Entry 7ZDK (electron microscopy, 3.01 A resolution); this record covers chains C and D.

[Chain C]
Name: ATP-binding/permease protein CydC
Source organism: Escherichia coli K-12
UniProt: P23886 (CYDC_ECOLI); numbering as in UniProt (aligned over 1-573)
Sequence (573 residues; numbered 1 to 573; the number before each row is that of its first residue):
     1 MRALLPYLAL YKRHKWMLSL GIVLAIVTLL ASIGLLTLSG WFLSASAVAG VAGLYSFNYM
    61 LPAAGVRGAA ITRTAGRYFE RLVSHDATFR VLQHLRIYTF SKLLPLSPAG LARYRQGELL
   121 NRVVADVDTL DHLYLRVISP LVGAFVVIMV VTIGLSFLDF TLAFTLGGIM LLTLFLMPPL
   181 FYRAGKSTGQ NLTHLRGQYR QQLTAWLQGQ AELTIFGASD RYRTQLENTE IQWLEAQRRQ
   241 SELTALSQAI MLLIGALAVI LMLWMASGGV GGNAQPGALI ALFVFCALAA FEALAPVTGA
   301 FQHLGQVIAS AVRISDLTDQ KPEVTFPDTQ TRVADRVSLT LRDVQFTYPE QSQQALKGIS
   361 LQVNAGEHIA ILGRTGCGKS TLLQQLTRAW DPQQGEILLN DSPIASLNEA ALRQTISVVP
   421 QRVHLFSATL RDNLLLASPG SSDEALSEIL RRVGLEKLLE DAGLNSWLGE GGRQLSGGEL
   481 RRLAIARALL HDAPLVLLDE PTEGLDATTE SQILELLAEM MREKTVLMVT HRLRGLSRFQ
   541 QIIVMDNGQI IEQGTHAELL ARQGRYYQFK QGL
Ion coordination: Mg2+: S380, Q421 (together with AMP-PNP)
Ligand contacts: AMP-PNP (ANP; phosphoaminophosphonic acid-adenylate ester): A112, Y348, Q351, A355, R374, T375, G376, C377, G378, K379, S380, T381, Q421, E500
Reported in the primary citation:
  - binding site for AMP-PNP: Y348

[Chain D]
Name: ATP-binding/permease protein CydD
Source organism: Escherichia coli K-12
UniProt: P29018 (CYDD_ECOLI); residues 1-588 here = UniProt positions 1-588
Sequence (588 residues; numbered 1 to 588; the number before each row is that of its first residue):
     1 MNKSRQKELT RWLKQQSVIS QRWLNISRLL GFVSGILIIA QAWFMARILQ HMIMENIPRE
    61 ALLLPFTLLV LTFVLRAWVV WLRERVGYHA GQHIRFAIRR QVLDRLQQAG PAWIQGKPAG
   121 SWATLVLEQI DDMHDYYARY LPQMALAVSV PLLIVVAIFP SNWAAALILL GTAPLIPLFM
   181 ALVGMGAADA NRRNFLALAR LSGHFLDRLR GMETLRIFGR GEAEIESIRS ASEDFRQRTM
   241 EVLRLAFLSS GILEFFTSLS IALVAVYFGF SYLGELDFGH YDTGVTLAAG FLALILAPEF
   301 FQPLRDLGTF YHAKAQAVGA ADSLKTFMET PLAHPQRGEA ELASTDPVTI EAEELFITSP
   361 EGKTLAGPLN FTLPAGQRAV LVGRSGSGKS SLLNALSGFL SYQGSLRING IELRDLSPES
   421 WRKHLSWVGQ NPQLPAATLR DNVLLARPDA SEQELQAALD NAWVSEFLPL LPQGVDTPVG
   481 DQAARLSVGQ AQRVAVARAL LNPCSLLLLD EPAASLDAHS EQRVMEALNA ASLRQTTLMV
   541 THQLEDLADW DVIWVMQDGR IIEQGRYAEL SVAGGPFATL LAHRQEEI
Ion coordination: Mg2+: S390, Q430 (together with AMP-PNP)
Ligand contacts: AMP-PNP (ANP; phosphoaminophosphonic acid-adenylate ester): A112, S359, P360, E361, L365, R384, S385, G386, S387, G388, K389, S390, S391, Q430
Reported in the primary citation:
  - binding site for AMP-PNP: R485

[How chain C and chain D interact]
Residue-residue contacts (253):
  L35(C) - S258(D)
  L36(C) - I261(D)  hydrophobic
  S39(C) - A265(D)
  S39(C) - L294(D)
  G40(C) - F291(D)
  G40(C) - L294(D)
  F42(C) - A265(D)
  F42(C) - G269(D)
  F42(C) - F270(D)  hydrophobic
  L43(C) - A265(D)
  L43(C) - Y272(D)
  L43(C) - L287(D)
  L43(C) - G290(D)
  L43(C) - L294(D)  hydrophobic
  S44(C) - I53(D)
  S44(C) - F291(D)
  S46(C) - G269(D)  hydrogen bond (side chain-backbone)
  S46(C) - Y272(D)
  S46(C) - L273(D)
  A47(C) - M54(D)
  A47(C) - Y272(D)
  A47(C) - L287(D)  hydrophobic
  V48(C) - I53(D)  hydrophobic
  G50(C) - Y272(D)
  G50(C) - L273(D)
  V51(C) - Y272(D)  hydrogen bond (backbone-backbone)
  V51(C) - L273(D)
  V51(C) - G274(D)
  L54(C) - L273(D)
  L54(C) - E275(D)
  F57(C) - L273(D)  hydrophobic
  Y59(C) - F270(D)  hydrophobic
  Y59(C) - L273(D)  hydrophobic
  Y59(C) - E275(D)  hydrogen bond
  V66(C) - V266(D)  hydrophobic
  A70(C) - S258(D)
  R73(C) - E254(D)  hydrogen bond (side chain-backbone)
  R73(C) - S258(D)
  T74(C) - E254(D)
  T74(C) - F255(D)
  T74(C) - S258(D)
  Y78(C) - R244(D)  hydrogen bond (side chain-backbone)
  Y78(C) - F247(D)
  Y78(C) - L248(D)
  R81(C) - F247(D)
  L82(C) - M240(D)
  L82(C) - F247(D)  hydrophobic
  H85(C) - L243(D)
  H85(C) - F247(D)
  D86(C) - R236(D)  salt bridge
  D86(C) - M240(D)
  F89(C) - R236(D)
  F89(C) - T239(D)
  F89(C) - M240(D)  hydrophobic
  F89(C) - L243(D)  hydrophobic
  R90(C) - R236(D)
  Q93(C) - R229(D)
  Q93(C) - S232(D)
  R96(C) - F205(D)
  R96(C) - S232(D)  hydrogen bond
  I97(C) - I225(D)  hydrophobic
  I97(C) - R229(D)
  F100(C) - R208(D)
  F100(C) - M212(D)  hydrophobic
  F100(C) - L215(D)  hydrophobic
  F100(C) - G221(D)
  F100(C) - I225(D)  hydrophobic
  F100(C) - I228(D)  hydrophobic
  S101(C) - I225(D)
  L103(C) - L209(D)  hydrophobic
  L103(C) - M212(D)
  L104(C) - M212(D)  hydrophobic
  L104(C) - G221(D)
  S107(C) - M212(D)
  S107(C) - R216(D)
  P108(C) - E213(D)
  P108(C) - R216(D)
  R113(C) - Q482(D)  hydrogen bond (backbone-side chain)
  Y114(C) - Q482(D)
  R115(C) - Q482(D)
  L120(C) - L206(D)
  L120(C) - L209(D)
  L120(C) - R210(D)
  N121(C) - L206(D)
  V123(C) - L209(D)  hydrophobic
  V124(C) - F205(D)  hydrophobic
  V124(C) - L206(D)  hydrophobic
  R196(C) - L127(D)
  R196(C) - D131(D)  salt bridge
  Y199(C) - R99(D)
  Y199(C) - L103(D)
  Y199(C) - L127(D)  hydrophobic
  R200(C) - L127(D)
  L203(C) - L103(D)  hydrophobic
  L203(C) - A123(D)  hydrophobic
  L203(C) - V126(D)  hydrophobic
  L203(C) - L127(D)  hydrophobic
  T204(C) - A119(D)
  A205(C) - P435(D)
  W206(C) - L103(D)
  W206(C) - Q107(D)
  L207(C) - L106(D)  hydrophobic
  L207(C) - I114(D)
  L207(C) - W122(D)  hydrophobic
  Q208(C) - A119(D)
  Q208(C) - Q433(D)
  Q210(C) - I114(D)
  A211(C) - P111(D)  hydrophobic
  A211(C) - F399(D)
  A211(C) - W427(D)
  E212(C) - W427(D)
  E212(C) - P432(D)
  E212(C) - Q433(D)  hydrogen bond (side chain-backbone)
  E212(C) - L445(D)
  E212(C) - R498(D)
  L213(C) - P435(D)  hydrophobic
  L213(C) - L445(D)  hydrophobic
  T214(C) - F399(D)
  T214(C) - R422(D)
  I215(C) - S397(D)
  I215(C) - F399(D)  hydrophobic
  I215(C) - R422(D)
  I215(C) - L425(D)
  I215(C) - W427(D)
  F216(C) - S426(D)
  F216(C) - W427(D)
  F216(C) - L445(D)
  F216(C) - A446(D)  hydrophobic
  F216(C) - R498(D)
  F216(C) - A499(D)  hydrophobic
  A218(C) - L445(D)  hydrophobic
  S219(C) - Q107(D)  hydrogen bond
  D220(C) - Q107(D)  hydrogen bond
  R221(C) - L445(D)  hydrogen bond (side chain-backbone)
  R221(C) - P448(D)
  Y222(C) - A436(D)
  Y222(C) - L445(D)
  R223(C) - R100(D)
  R223(C) - L103(D)
  R223(C) - D104(D)  salt bridge
  R223(C) - Q107(D)  hydrogen bond
  L226(C) - L103(D)  hydrophobic
  E227(C) - R100(D)  salt bridge
  E230(C) - F96(D)
  E230(C) - R99(D)  salt bridge
  W233(C) - D131(D)
  L234(C) - Y88(D)  hydrogen bond (backbone-side chain)
  L234(C) - Q92(D)
  L234(C) - R95(D)
  L234(C) - F96(D)  hydrophobic
  Q237(C) - Y88(D)
  Q237(C) - R95(D)  hydrogen bond
  R238(C) - Y88(D)  hydrogen bond (backbone-side chain)
  S241(C) - E84(D)
  S241(C) - Y88(D)
  E242(C) - R85(D)  salt bridge
  T244(C) - E84(D)
  A245(C) - W81(D)
  A245(C) - E84(D)
  L246(C) - W81(D)
  Q248(C) - E84(D)
  A249(C) - A77(D)
  A249(C) - W81(D)  hydrophobic
  L252(C) - F73(D)
  L252(C) - R76(D)
  L252(C) - A77(D)
  L252(C) - V80(D)  hydrophobic
  L253(C) - A77(D)  hydrophobic
  A256(C) - F73(D)  hydrophobic
  V259(C) - M45(D)  hydrophobic
  I260(C) - L69(D)  hydrophobic
  I260(C) - V70(D)  hydrophobic
  L263(C) - I48(D)  hydrophobic
  L263(C) - L49(D)  hydrophobic
  L263(C) - M52(D)
  L263(C) - F66(D)  hydrophobic
  L263(C) - L69(D)  hydrophobic
  W264(C) - R59(D)  hydrogen bond (backbone-side chain)
  W264(C) - L63(D)  hydrophobic
  W264(C) - F66(D)  hydrophobic
  M265(C) - R59(D)
  S267(C) - M52(D)
  S267(C) - R59(D)
  G268(C) - R59(D)
  Q275(C) - N56(D)
  G277(C) - I53(D)
  I280(C) - L49(D)  hydrophobic
  I280(C) - M52(D)  hydrophobic
  A281(C) - I53(D)  hydrophobic
  A281(C) - F291(D)  hydrophobic
  F285(C) - L49(D)  hydrophobic
  F285(C) - F291(D)  hydrophobic
  F285(C) - L294(D)  hydrophobic
  F285(C) - I295(D)  hydrophobic
  L288(C) - M45(D)  hydrophobic
  Q351(C) - A484(D)
  Q351(C) - R485(D)  hydrogen bond (side chain-backbone)
  S352(C) - L470(D)  hydrogen bond (side chain-backbone)
  S352(C) - P472(D)
  Q353(C) - L470(D)
  Q353(C) - L471(D)
  Q353(C) - Q490(D)  hydrogen bond
  L372(C) - I588(D)  hydrophobic
  R374(C) - S515(D)
  R374(C) - L516(D)  hydrogen bond (side chain-backbone)
  R374(C) - E521(D)  salt bridge
  R374(C) - I588(D)
  T375(C) - V488(D)
  Q384(C) - E213(D)
  T387(C) - R216(D)  hydrogen bond
  A389(C) - R216(D)
  R413(C) - R216(D)  hydrogen bond (side chain-backbone)
  R413(C) - I217(D)
  V418(C) - I217(D)  hydrophobic
  R422(C) - G211(D)
  H424(C) - D207(D)  salt bridge
  H424(C) - R210(D)  hydrogen bond (side chain-backbone)
  H424(C) - G211(D)
  H424(C) - T214(D)
  L425(C) - D207(D)
  F426(C) - D207(D)
  F426(C) - R208(D)
  F426(C) - G211(D)
  F426(C) - T214(D)
  F426(C) - L215(D)  hydrophobic
  S427(C) - D207(D)  hydrogen bond (backbone-side chain)
  S427(C) - R208(D)
  A428(C) - R208(D)
  L436(C) - F218(D)  hydrophobic
  L436(C) - R220(D)
  A437(C) - F218(D)  hydrophobic
  P439(C) - R220(D)
  W467(C) - R200(D)
  E470(C) - G203(D)
  E470(C) - D207(D)
  R487(C) - F218(D)
  H491(C) - F218(D)
  H531(C) - E587(D)  salt bridge
  H531(C) - I588(D)  hydrogen bond (backbone-backbone)
  R532(C) - E586(D)  salt bridge
  R532(C) - E587(D)  salt bridge
  L533(C) - Q585(D)
  L533(C) - E586(D)  hydrogen bond (backbone-backbone)
  D546(C) - D517(D)
  D546(C) - A518(D)  hydrogen bond (side chain-backbone)
  N547(C) - D517(D)  hydrogen bond
  F569(C) - I588(D)  hydrophobic
  K570(C) - R584(D)
  K570(C) - Q585(D)
  Q571(C) - Q585(D)
  G572(C) - Q543(D)
  G572(C) - Q585(D)
  L573(C) - E545(D)
Also at the interface, not in a pair above, chain C (146 interface residues in all): A49, G53, A63, T99, G117, V127, G209, I231, A278, V284, E350, G373, I416, P420, L435, E503, R534, R565
Also at the interface, not in a pair above, chain D (132 interface residues in all): V74, E128, R139, G219, E222, E224, E233, F235, T257, A262, V264, F268, P298, D441

[Overview]
Chain C and chain D form an interface of 146 and 132 residues respectively, with 28 hydrogen bonds and 11 salt
bridges. Polar pairs include D86(C)-R236(D), R196(C)-D131(D) and R223(C)-D104(D). Chain C binds AMP-PNP.
Ligands of chain D: AMP-PNP. S380(C) and Q421(C) form the Mg2+ site. From the paper: a binding site for
AMP-PNP at Y348(C) and R485(D).
Chain C is ATP-binding/permease protein CydC and chain D is ATP-binding/permease protein CydD, both from
Escherichia coli K-12; the structure, IF(apo/asym) conformation of CydDC in AMP-PNP(CydC)/AMP-PNP(CydD) bound
state (Dataset-8), was determined by electron microscopy, deposited together with 7ZD5, 7ZDA, 7ZDB, 7ZDC,
7ZDE, 7ZDF and 10 further entries.
